1PYA - chains D and E of the 6 polymer chains in the assembly; structure by X-ray diffraction, 2.50 A resolution.

== Chain D ==
Molecule: Pyruvoyl-dependent histidine decarboxylase (L-HISTIDINE carboxylase)
Organism: Lactobacillus sp. 30A
Notes: EC 4.1.1.22
Reference sequence: P00862 (DCHS_LACS3); numbering as in UniProt (aligned over 83-310)
Sequence (229 residues; numbered 82 to 310; the number before each row is that of its first residue):
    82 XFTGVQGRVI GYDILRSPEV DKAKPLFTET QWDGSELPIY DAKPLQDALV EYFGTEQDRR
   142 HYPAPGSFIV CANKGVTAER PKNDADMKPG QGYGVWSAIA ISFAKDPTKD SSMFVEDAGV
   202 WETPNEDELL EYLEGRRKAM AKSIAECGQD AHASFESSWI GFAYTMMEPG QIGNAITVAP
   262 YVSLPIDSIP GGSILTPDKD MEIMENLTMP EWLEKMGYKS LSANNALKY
Modified residues: PYR (pyruvic acid) at position 82

== Chain E ==
Molecule: Pyruvoyl-dependent histidine decarboxylase (L-HISTIDINE carboxylase)
Organism: Lactobacillus sp. 30A
Notes: EC 4.1.1.22
Reference sequence: P00862 (DCHS_LACS3); numbering as in UniProt (aligned over 1-81)
Sequence (81 residues; row label = number of the first residue in the row):
     1 SELDAKLNKL GVDRIAISPY KQWTRGYMEP GNIGNGYVTG LKVDAGVRDK SDDDVLDGIV
    61 SYDRAETKNA YIGQINMTTA S

== Chain D / chain E interface ==
Contacting residue pairs (33; chain D residue first):
  PYR_82(D) - Asn76(E)
  Phe83(D) - Gln74(E)
  Phe83(D) - Ile75(E)
  Phe83(D) - Asn76(E)  hydrogen bond (backbone-side chain)
  Gln87(D) - Tyr20(E)
  Gln87(D) - Arg25(E)
  Val151(D) - Thr78(E)
  Thr189(D) - Trp23(E)
  Asp191(D) - Gln74(E)
  Ser192(D) - Gln74(E)  hydrogen bond (backbone-side chain)
  Glu197(D) - Val55(E)
  Glu197(D) - Ile59(E)
  Asp198(D) - Asp53(E)
  Asp198(D) - Val55(E)
  Asp198(D) - Leu56(E)
  Ala199(D) - Val55(E)
  Arg217(D) - Asp52(E)  salt bridge
  Arg217(D) - Asp53(E)  salt bridge
  Ala220(D) - Leu56(E)
  Met221(D) - Leu56(E)
  Lys223(D) - Arg48(E)
  Lys223(D) - Ser51(E)
  Ser224(D) - Arg48(E)
  Ser224(D) - Leu56(E)
  Glu227(D) - Arg48(E)  salt bridge
  Glu227(D) - Val60(E)
  Cys228(D) - Asp63(E)
  Asp231(D) - Asp63(E)
  Asp231(D) - Arg64(E)  salt bridge
  Asp231(D) - Thr67(E)
  Ala232(D) - Tyr71(E)
  Ala234(D) - Gln74(E)
  Tyr262(D) - Asn76(E)
Interface residues without a listed pair, chain D (25 interface residues in all): Val86, Lys155, Trp177, Val196
Interface residues without a listed pair, chain E (20 interface residues in all): Glu29

== Overview ==
The interface between chain D and chain E involves 25 residues on one side and 20 on the other, with 2
hydrogen bonds and 4 salt bridges. Polar contacts include Arg217(D)-Asp52(E), Arg217(D)-Asp53(E) and
Glu227(D)-Arg48(E).
Chain D is Pyruvoyl-dependent histidine decarboxylase (L-HISTIDINE carboxylase) and chain E is
Pyruvoyl-dependent histidine decarboxylase (L-HISTIDINE carboxylase), both from Lactobacillus sp. 30A; the
structure, Refined structure of the pyruvoyl-dependent histidine decarboxylase from lactobacillus 30A, was
determined by X-ray diffraction.
